Entry 4LD2 (X-ray diffraction, 1.55 A resolution); this record covers chains A and B.

Chain A (and B):
Molecule: Cytidine and deoxycytidylate deaminase zinc-binding region
Organism: Nitrosomonas europaea
Notes: EC 3.5.-.-; chain B of this document is another copy of the same molecule, construct and numbering; everything in this record applies to it too
Reference sequence: Q82Y41 (Q82Y41_NITEU); numbering as in UniProt (aligned over 1-193)
Chain sequence (197 residues; row label = number of the first residue in the row; numbers below 1 keep their minus sign (Gly-1 is residue -1)):
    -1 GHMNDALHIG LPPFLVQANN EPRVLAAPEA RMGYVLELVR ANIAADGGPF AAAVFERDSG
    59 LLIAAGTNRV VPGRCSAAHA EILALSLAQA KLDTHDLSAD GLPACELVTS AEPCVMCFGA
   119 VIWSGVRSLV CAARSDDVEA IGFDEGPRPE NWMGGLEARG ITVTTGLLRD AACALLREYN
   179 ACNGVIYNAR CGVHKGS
Disordered / not traced: -1 to 1, 190-195 (chain B: -1 to 0, 181-195)
Sequence notes: expression tag (-1 to 0, 194-195)
Cystine bridges: Cys180-Cys189
Metal / ion sites: Zn2+: His77, Cys112, Cys115
Ligand contacts: cytidine (CTN; 4-amino-1-beta-D-ribofuranosyl-2(1h)-pyrimidinone): Phe48, Asn66, Val68, His77, Glu79, Glu110, Pro111, Cys112, Gly140, Phe141, Asp142, Glu143
From the paper describing this entry:
  - binding site for cytidine: Asn66, Phe141, Asp142, Glu143
  - conformationally variable residues (loop rearrangement, order/disorder transition): Asn66, Ser133 to Glu143, Cys180 to Cys189
  - catalytic residues: Glu79, Glu143 (citing earlier work)

How chain A and chain B interact:
Contacting residue pairs (85; chain A residue first):
  Asn2(A) - Asn18(B)
  Asp3(A) - Leu9(B)
  Asp3(A) - Val14(B)
  Asp3(A) - Asn18(B)  hydrogen bond
  Ala4(A) - His6(B)
  Ala4(A) - Ile7(B)
  Ala4(A) - Gly8(B)
  Ala4(A) - Leu9(B)  hydrophobic
  Ala4(A) - Leu85(B)
  Leu5(A) - Leu5(B)
  Leu5(A) - His6(B)
  Leu5(A) - Ile7(B)  hydrogen bond (backbone-backbone)
  Leu5(A) - Ser84(B)
  His6(A) - Ala4(B)
  His6(A) - Leu5(B)
  His6(A) - His6(B)
  Ile7(A) - Ala4(B)
  Ile7(A) - Leu5(B)  hydrogen bond (backbone-backbone)
  Gly8(A) - Ala4(B)
  Leu9(A) - Asp3(B)
  Leu9(A) - Ala4(B)  hydrophobic
  Val68(A) - His93(B)
  Arg72(A) - Gln87(B)
  Arg72(A) - Asp91(B)  salt bridge
  Arg72(A) - Thr92(B)
  Arg72(A) - His93(B)
  Cys73(A) - Ser84(B)
  Cys73(A) - Gln87(B)
  Cys73(A) - His93(B)
  Ser74(A) - Gln87(B)  hydrogen bond
  Ser74(A) - His93(B)
  Ser74(A) - Trp121(B)
  Ser74(A) - Ser122(B)
  Ala75(A) - Ser84(B)
  His77(A) - Trp121(B)
  Leu81(A) - Leu5(B)  hydrophobic
  Ser84(A) - Leu5(B)
  Ser84(A) - Cys73(B)
  Leu85(A) - Asp3(B)
  Gln87(A) - Arg72(B)
  Gln87(A) - Cys73(B)
  Gln87(A) - Ser74(B)  hydrogen bond
  Asp91(A) - Arg72(B)  salt bridge
  Thr92(A) - Arg72(B)
  His93(A) - Val68(B)
  His93(A) - Val69(B)
  His93(A) - Arg72(B)
  His93(A) - Cys73(B)
  His93(A) - Ser74(B)
  Cys112(A) - Trp121(B)  hydrogen bond
  Val113(A) - Val113(B)  hydrophobic
  Val113(A) - Phe116(B)  hydrophobic
  Val113(A) - Gly117(B)
  Met114(A) - Met114(B)
  Met114(A) - Gly117(B)
  Met114(A) - Ala118(B)  hydrophobic
  Met114(A) - Trp121(B)
  Phe116(A) - Val113(B)  hydrophobic
  Phe116(A) - Pro145(B)  hydrophobic
  Gly117(A) - Val113(B)
  Gly117(A) - Met114(B)
  Ala118(A) - Met114(B)  hydrophobic
  Ile120(A) - Pro145(B)  hydrophobic
  Trp121(A) - Ser74(B)
  Trp121(A) - His77(B)
  Trp121(A) - Cys112(B)  hydrogen bond
  Trp121(A) - Met114(B)
  Trp121(A) - Asp142(B)
  Trp121(A) - Glu143(B)
  Trp121(A) - Gly144(B)
  Ser122(A) - Ser74(B)
  Asp142(A) - Trp121(B)
  Asp142(A) - Arg157(B)  salt bridge
  Glu143(A) - Trp121(B)
  Gly144(A) - Trp121(B)
  Pro145(A) - Phe116(B)
  Pro145(A) - Ile120(B)  hydrophobic
  Pro145(A) - Pro147(B)
  Arg146(A) - Pro147(B)
  Pro147(A) - Pro145(B)
  Pro147(A) - Arg146(B)
  Pro147(A) - Pro147(B)  hydrophobic
  Arg157(A) - Asp142(B)  salt bridge
  Arg157(A) - Gly144(B)
  Arg157(A) - Pro145(B)
Interface residues without a listed pair, chain A (41 interface residues in all): Val14, Val69, Ile80, Ala88
Interface residues without a listed pair, chain B (42 interface residues in all): Met1, Asn17, Ala75, Ile80, Ala88

Summary:
Chain A and chain B form an interface of 41 and 42 residues respectively, with 7 hydrogen bonds and 4 salt
bridges. Polar pairs include Arg72(A)-Asp91(B), Asp142(A)-Arg157(B) and Asp3(A)-Asn18(B). Bound to chain A:
cytidine. From the paper: catalytic residues Glu79(A) and Glu143(A); a binding site for cytidine at Asn66(A),
Phe141(A) and Asp142(A) among others.
Chain A and chain B are both Cytidine and deoxycytidylate deaminase zinc-binding region (Nitrosomonas
europaea); the structure, Crystal structure of NE0047 in complex with cytidine, was determined by X-ray
diffraction together with 4LC5, 4LCN, 4LCO, 4LCP and 4LD4 from the same study.
